PDB entry 4H7X | X-ray diffraction, 2.60 A resolution | chain A

Chain A:
Protein: Dual specificity protein kinase TTK
Organism: Homo sapiens
Notes: EC 2.7.12.1; fragment: TPR domain
Reference sequence: P33981 (TTK_HUMAN); residues 6-161 here correspond to UniProt positions 55-210 (UniProt number = residue number + 49)
Sequence (161 residues; each row starts with the number of its first residue):
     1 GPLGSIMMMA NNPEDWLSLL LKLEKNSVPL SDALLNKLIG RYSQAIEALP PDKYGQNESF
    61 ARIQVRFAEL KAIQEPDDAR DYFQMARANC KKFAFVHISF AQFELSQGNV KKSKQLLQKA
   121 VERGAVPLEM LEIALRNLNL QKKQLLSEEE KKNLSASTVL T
Unresolved in the structure: 1-9, 148-161
Construct notes: expression tag (1-5)
Ion coordination: lead (II) ion: Asp52 (shared with 1 residue of chain B)

Summary:
Chain A is Dual specificity protein kinase TTK (Homo sapiens); the structure, Crystal structure of the
tetratricopeptide repeat (TPR) motif of human dual specificity protein kinase Mps1, was determined by X-ray
diffraction (same publication as 4H7Y).
